Entry 6JEQ (X-ray diffraction, 1.80 A resolution); this record covers chain A.

[Chain A]
Molecule: Pulullanase
Organism: Paenibacillus barengoltzii
Notes: EC 3.2.1.41
UniProtKB: A0A0C5GWS2 (A0A0C5GWS2_9BACL); residue numbers follow UniProt; this construct covers 1-675
Chain sequence (675 residues; row label = number of the first residue in the row):
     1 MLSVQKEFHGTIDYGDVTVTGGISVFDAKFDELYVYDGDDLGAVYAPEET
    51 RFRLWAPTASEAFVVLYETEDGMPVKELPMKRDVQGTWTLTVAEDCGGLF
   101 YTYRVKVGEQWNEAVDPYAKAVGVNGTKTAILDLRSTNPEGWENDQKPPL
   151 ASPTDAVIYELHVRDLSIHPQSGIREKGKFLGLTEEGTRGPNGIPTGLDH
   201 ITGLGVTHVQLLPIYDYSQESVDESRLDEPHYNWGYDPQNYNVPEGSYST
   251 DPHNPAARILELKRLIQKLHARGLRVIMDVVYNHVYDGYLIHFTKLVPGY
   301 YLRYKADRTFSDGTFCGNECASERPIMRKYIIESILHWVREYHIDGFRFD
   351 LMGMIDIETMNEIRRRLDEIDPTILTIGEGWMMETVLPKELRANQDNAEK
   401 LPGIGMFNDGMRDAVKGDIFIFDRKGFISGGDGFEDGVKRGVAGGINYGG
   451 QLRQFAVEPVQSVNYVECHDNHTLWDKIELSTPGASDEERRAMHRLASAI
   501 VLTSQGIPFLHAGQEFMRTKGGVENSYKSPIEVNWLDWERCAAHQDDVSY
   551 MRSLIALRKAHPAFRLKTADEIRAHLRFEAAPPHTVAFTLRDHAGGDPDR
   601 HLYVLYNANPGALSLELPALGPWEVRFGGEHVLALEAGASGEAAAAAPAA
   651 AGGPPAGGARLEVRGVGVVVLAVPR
Unresolved in the structure: 1-4, 638-657
Metal / ion sites: Ca2+: Asp-216, Tyr-217, Glu-224, Glu-245

[Summary]
Asp-216, Tyr-217, Glu-224 and Glu-245 coordinate Ca2+.
Chain A is Pulullanase (Paenibacillus barengoltzii); the structure, Crystal structure of Pullulanase from
Paenibacillus barengoltzii complex with beta-cyclodextrin, was determined by X-ray diffraction together with
6JHF, 6JFJ and 6JFX from the same study.
